Entry 7D43 (electron microscopy, 4.30 A resolution (low resolution: residue-level contacts below are approximate; hydrogen-bond / salt-bridge calls are withheld)); this record covers chains A and B of the 14 polymer chains in the assembly.

== Chain A (and B) ==
Molecule: Translation initiation factor eIF-2B subunit alpha
Source organism: Homo sapiens
Notes: chain B of this document is another copy of the same molecule, construct and numbering; everything in this record applies to it too
Reference sequence: Q14232 (EI2BA_HUMAN); residue numbers follow UniProt; this construct covers 1-305
Sequence (305 residues; each row starts with the number of its first residue):
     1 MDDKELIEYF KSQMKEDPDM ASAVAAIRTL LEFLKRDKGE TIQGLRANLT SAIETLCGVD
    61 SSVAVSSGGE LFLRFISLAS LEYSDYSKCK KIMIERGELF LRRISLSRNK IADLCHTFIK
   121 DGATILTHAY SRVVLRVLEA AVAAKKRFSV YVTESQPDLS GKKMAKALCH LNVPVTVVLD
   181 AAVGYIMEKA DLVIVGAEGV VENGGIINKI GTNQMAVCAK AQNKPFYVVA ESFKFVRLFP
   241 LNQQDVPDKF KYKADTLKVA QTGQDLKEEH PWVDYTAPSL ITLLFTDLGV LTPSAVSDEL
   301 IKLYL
Disordered / not traced: 256-267 (chain B: 254-267)

== How chain A and chain B interact ==
Contacting residue pairs (47; chain A residue first):
  Q156(A) with E154(B); Q156(B)
  P157(A) with L179(B)
  T176(A) with E268(B)
  L179(A) with P157(B); I210(B)
  D180(A) with A181(B)
  A181(A) with I210(B); G211(B); Q214(B)
  A182(A) with I210(B)
  G184(A) with N213(B); Q214(B)
  Y185(A) with N213(B); Q243(B); Q244(B); K251(B); P271(B); D274(B)
  E188(A) with Q243(B); Q244(B)
  I210(A) with L179(B); A181(B); A182(B)
  G211(A) with A181(B)
  N213(A) with G184(B)
  Q214(A) with D180(B); A181(B); A182(B); V183(B); G184(B); Q214(B); C218(B)
  V217(A) with C218(B)
  C218(A) with Q214(B)
  A221(A) with V217(B)
  N242(A) with E188(B)
  Q243(A) with Y185(B); E188(B)
  Q244(A) with Y185(B); E188(B)
  K251(A) with Y185(B)
  E268(A) with T176(B)
  E269(A) with V177(B)
  H270(A) with L179(B)
  P271(A) with Y185(B)
  D274(A) with Y185(B)
Other interface residues (no listed pair), chain A (29 interface residues in all): V175, V177, Y252
Other interface residues (no listed pair), chain B (31 interface residues in all): V175, K189, A221, Q222, E269, H270

== Overview ==
29 residues of chain A face 31 of chain B across their interface.
Both chains are Translation initiation factor eIF-2B subunit alpha (Homo sapiens). Entry 7D43 (eIF2B-eIF2(aP),
aPg complex) was determined by electron microscopy, deposited together with 7D44, 7D45 and 7D46.
